PDB entry 3QAI | X-ray diffraction, 2.70 A resolution | chains A and B

== Chain A (and B) ==
Molecule: Ketohexokinase
Source organism: Homo sapiens
Notes: EC 2.7.1.3; chain B of this document is another copy of the same molecule, construct and numbering; everything in this record applies to it too
UniProt: P50053-2 (KHK_HUMAN); residue numbers follow UniProt; this construct covers 5-298
Amino-acid sequence (313 residues; numbered -14 to 298; the number before each row is that of its first residue; numbers below 1 keep their minus sign (Met-14 is residue -14)):
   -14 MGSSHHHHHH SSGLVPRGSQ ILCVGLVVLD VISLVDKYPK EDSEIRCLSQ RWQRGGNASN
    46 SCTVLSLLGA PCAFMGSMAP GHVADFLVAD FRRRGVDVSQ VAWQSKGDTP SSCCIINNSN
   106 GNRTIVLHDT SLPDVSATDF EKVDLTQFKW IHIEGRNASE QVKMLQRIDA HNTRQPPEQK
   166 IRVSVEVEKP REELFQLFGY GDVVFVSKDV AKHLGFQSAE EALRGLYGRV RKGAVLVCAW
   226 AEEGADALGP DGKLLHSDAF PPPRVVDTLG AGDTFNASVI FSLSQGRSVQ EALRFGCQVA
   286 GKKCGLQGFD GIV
Disordered / not traced: -14 to 2 (chain B: -14 to -3)
Differences from the reference sequence: expression tag (-14 to 4)
Small-molecule neighbours: XNN (N~8~-(cyclopropylmethyl)-2-(2,6-diazaspiro[3.3]hept-2-yl)-N~4~-[2-(methylsulfanyl)phenyl]pyrimido[5,4-d]pyrimidine-4,8-diamine): Asn107, Ala224, Trp225, Ala226, Glu227, Gly229, Ala230, Ala244, Phe245, Pro246, Pro247, Val250, Thr253, Ala256, Gly257, Phe260, Cys282, Ala285, Gly286, Cys289
From the paper describing this entry:
  - binding site for XNN: Asp27, Asn107

== Interface between chain A and chain B ==
Contacting residue pairs (66; chain A residue first):
  Leu14(A) with Trp37(B), hydrophobic
  Val20(A) with Val111(B), hydrophobic
  Tyr23(A) with Tyr23(B); Pro24(B), hydrogen bond (side chain-backbone); Glu26(B)
  Pro24(A) with Tyr23(B), hydrogen bond (backbone-side chain); Val111(B), hydrophobic
  Lys25(A) with Tyr23(B); Thr109(B)
  Glu26(A) with Tyr23(B); Asn102(B), hydrogen bond; Asn107(B); Thr109(B)
  Asp27(A) with Asn107(B), hydrogen bond; Arg108(B), hydrogen bond (side chain-backbone); Thr109(B), hydrogen bond (backbone-side chain)
  Ser28(A) with Thr109(B); Ile110(B), hydrogen bond (backbone-backbone)
  Glu29(A) with Ile110(B); Leu112(B)
  Ile30(A) with Ile110(B), hydrogen bond (backbone-backbone); Val111(B); Leu112(B), hydrogen bond (backbone-backbone)
  Arg31(A) with Leu112(B); His113(B), hydrogen bond (side chain-backbone)
  Cys32(A) with Val111(B), hydrophobic; Leu112(B), hydrogen bond (backbone-backbone); Asp114(B)
  Leu33(A) with Asp114(B)
  Ser34(A) with Asp114(B)
  Gln35(A) with Asp93(B); Ser96(B); His113(B); Asp114(B), hydrogen bond
  Trp37(A) with Trp37(B), hydrophobic; His67(B); Val68(B)
  Ser96(A) with Gln35(B), hydrogen bond
  Cys98(A) with Val16(B), hydrophobic; Cys98(B), hydrophobic
  Ile100(A) with Val111(B), hydrophobic
  Asn102(A) with Glu26(B), hydrogen bond
  Asn105(A) with Glu26(B)
  Asn107(A) with Glu26(B), hydrogen bond; Asp27(B)
  Arg108(A) with Asp27(B), salt bridge; Glu29(B), salt bridge
  Thr109(A) with Pro24(B); Glu26(B); Asp27(B), hydrogen bond (side chain-backbone); Ser28(B)
  Ile110(A) with Ser28(B), hydrogen bond (backbone-backbone); Glu29(B); Ile30(B), hydrogen bond (backbone-backbone)
  Val111(A) with Ser18(B); Ile30(B); Cys32(B), hydrophobic
  Leu112(A) with Ile30(B), hydrogen bond (backbone-backbone); Arg31(B); Cys32(B), hydrogen bond (backbone-backbone)
  His113(A) with Cys32(B); Gln35(B)
  Asp114(A) with Arg31(B), salt bridge
  Arg141(A) with Arg31(B)
  Glu173(A) with Glu29(B)
  Lys174(A) with Glu29(B)
Also at the interface, not in a pair above, chain A (38 interface residues in all): Val16, Ser18, His67, Phe71, Ser97, Arg176
Also at the interface, not in a pair above, chain B (33 interface residues in all): Val20, Lys25, Thr94, Pro95, Ile100, Arg176

== Overview ==
38 residues of chain A face 33 of chain B across their interface, with 20 hydrogen bonds and 3 salt bridges.
Among the polar pairs are Arg108(A)-Asp27(B), Arg108(A)-Glu29(B) and Asp114(A)-Arg31(B). Ligands of chain A:
compound XNN. The paper reports a binding site for XNN at Asp27(A) and Asn107(A).
Both chains are Ketohexokinase (Homo sapiens). Entry 3QAI (X-ray Structure of ketohexokinase in complex with a
pyrimidopyrimidine analog 3) was determined by X-ray diffraction together with 3Q92 and 3QA2 from the same
study.
